Entry 7EKQ (electron microscopy, 3.60 A resolution); this record covers chains E and F of the 19 polymer chains in the assembly.

== Chain E ==
Protein: ATP-dependent Clp protease proteolytic subunit
Source organism: Chlamydomonas reinhardtii
Notes: EC 3.4.21.92
UniProtKB: A8IJ60 (A8IJ60_CHLRE); residues 1-296 here correspond to UniProt positions 50-345 (UniProt number = residue number + 49)
Amino-acid sequence (296 residues; numbered 1 to 296; the number before each row is that of its first residue):
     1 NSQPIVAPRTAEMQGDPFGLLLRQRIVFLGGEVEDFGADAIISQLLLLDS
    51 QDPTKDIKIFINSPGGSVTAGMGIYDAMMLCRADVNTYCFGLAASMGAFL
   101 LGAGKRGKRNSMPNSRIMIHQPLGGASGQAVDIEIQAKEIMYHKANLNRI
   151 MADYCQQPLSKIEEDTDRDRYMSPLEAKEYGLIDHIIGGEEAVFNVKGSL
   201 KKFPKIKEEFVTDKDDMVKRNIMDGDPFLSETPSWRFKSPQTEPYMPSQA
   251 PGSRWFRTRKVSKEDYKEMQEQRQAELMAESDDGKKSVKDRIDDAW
Disordered / not traced: 1-16, 191-296

== Chain F ==
Protein: ATP-dependent Clp protease proteolytic subunit
Source organism: Chlamydomonas reinhardtii
Notes: EC 3.4.21.92
UniProtKB: A8IL21 (A8IL21_CHLRE); residues 1-238 here correspond to UniProt positions 19-256 (UniProt number = residue number + 18)
Amino-acid sequence (238 residues; each row starts with the number of its first residue):
     1 ARRSVAARSSAPELWTPTSEVKLAVSSRNPHPPVVCQGPPPPNPLVIERF
    51 QGVVSQLFQQRIVRLGGAVDDDMANLLVAQLLYLDSVDNKRDITMYVNSP
   101 GGSVTAGMAVFDTMRHIRPDVSTCCIGLAASMGAFILASGQAGKRYSLPN
   151 SRIMIHQPLGGAQGQATDIEIQANEILHHKLTLNGYLAQFTGQSMETITK
   201 DTDRDFFMSPQEAIEYGLVDAIISKPQMLQSREVALSS
Disordered / not traced: 1-53, 226-238

== Interface between chain E and chain F ==
Pairs across the interface (29; chain E residue first):
  Pro-17(E) with Leu-76(F), hydrophobic
  Phe-18(E) with Asn-75(F); Ala-79(F), hydrophobic
  Leu-20(E) with Phe-58(F), hydrophobic; Tyr-83(F)
  Leu-21(E) with Ala-79(F); Leu-82(F), hydrophobic; Tyr-83(F), hydrophobic
  Phe-28(E) with Asn-75(F); Val-78(F), hydrophobic
  Gly-30(E) with Asn-75(F)
  Gly-31(E) with Asp-71(F)
  Phe-60(E) with Leu-82(F), hydrophobic
  Asn-62(E) with Asp-71(F); Asn-75(F)
  Gly-91(E) with Thr-105(F)
  Leu-92(E) with Thr-105(F), hydrogen bond (backbone-side chain)
  Met-112(E) with Asp-112(F)
  Asn-114(E) with Met-108(F), hydrogen bond (side chain-backbone); Phe-111(F); Asp-112(F)
  Arg-116(E) with Glu-175(F), salt bridge; His-178(F), hydrogen bond; His-179(F); Thr-182(F), hydrogen bond
  Asp-169(E) with Asp-168(F); Ile-171(F)
  Tyr-171(E) with Glu-175(F)
  Ile-187(E) with His-116(F)
Also at the interface, not in a pair above, chain E (21 interface residues in all): Glu-32, Pro-64, Phe-90, Arg-170
Also at the interface, not in a pair above, chain F (22 interface residues in all): Ala-74, Ala-109, Gln-172

== Overview ==
21 residues of chain E and 22 residues of chain F are in contact; the contacts include 4 hydrogen bonds and 1
salt bridge. Polar pairs include Arg-116(E)/Glu-175(F), Leu-92(E)/Thr-105(F) and Asn-114(E)/Met-108(F).
Chain E is ATP-dependent Clp protease proteolytic subunit and chain F is ATP-dependent Clp protease
proteolytic subunit, both from Chlamydomonas reinhardtii; the structure, CrClpP-S2c, was determined by
electron microscopy, deposited together with 7EKO.
